5LEF - chains A and C of the 4 polymer chains in the assembly; structure by X-ray diffraction, 2.09 A resolution.

Chain A:
Molecule: Ras-related protein Rab-6A
Organism: Homo sapiens
UniProt: P20340 (RAB6A_HUMAN); numbering as in UniProt (aligned over 8-195)
Amino-acid sequence (191 residues; row label = number of the first residue in the row):
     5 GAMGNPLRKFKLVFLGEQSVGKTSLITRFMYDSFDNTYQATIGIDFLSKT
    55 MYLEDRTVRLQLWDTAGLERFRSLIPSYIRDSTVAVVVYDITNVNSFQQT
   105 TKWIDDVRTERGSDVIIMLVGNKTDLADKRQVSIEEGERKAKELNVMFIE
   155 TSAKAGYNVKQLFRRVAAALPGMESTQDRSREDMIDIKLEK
Unresolved in the structure: 5-10, 177-195
Differences from the reference sequence: expression tag (5-7); engineered mutation Leu72 (Gln in P20340)
Metal / ion sites: Mg2+: Thr27, Thr45 (together with GTP)
Residues lining bound ligands: GTP (guanosine-5'-triphosphate): Glu21, Gln22, Ser23, Val24, Gly25, Lys26, Thr27, Ser28, Phe38, Asp39, Asn40, Thr41, Tyr42, Gln43, Ala44, Thr45, Thr69, Ala70, Gly71, Asn126, Lys127, Asp129, Leu130, Ser156, Ala157, Lys158
Swiss-Prot annotation at these positions:
  - motif: Arg32 to Phe50 (Switch 1), Thr69 to Val88 (Switch 2)
  - binding site (GTP): Ser23, Val24, Gly25, Lys26, Thr27, Ser28, Asp39, Asn40, Tyr42, Thr45, Gly71, Asn126, Lys127, Asp129, Ser156, Ala157, Lys158
  - binding site (Mg(2+)): Thr27, Thr45, Asp68
  - modified residue: Tyr82 (O-AMP-tyrosine), Ser184 (Phosphoserine)
  - mutagenesis: Thr27 (T27N: Loss of APBA1-binding. No loss of RIC1- and RGP1-binding), Ile46 (I46E: Loss of RAB6IP1-binding)

Chain C:
Molecule: Kinesin-like protein KIF20A
Organism: Mus musculus
UniProt: P97329 (KI20A_MOUSE); residue numbers follow UniProt; this construct covers 603-665
Amino-acid sequence (66 residues; row label = number of the first residue in the row):
   600 GAMEQWCSERLDNQKELMEELYEEKLKILKESLTTFYQEQIQERDEKIEE
   650 LETLLQEAKQQPAAQQ
Unresolved in the structure: 649-665
Differences from the reference sequence: expression tag (600-602)

Interface between chain A and chain C:
Contacting residue pairs (9; chain A residue first):
  Lys13(A) - Glu619(C)  salt bridge
  Ile46(A) - Lys629(C)  hydrogen bond (backbone-side chain)
  Ile48(A) - Lys629(C)  hydrogen bond (backbone-side chain)
  Asp49(A) - Lys629(C)  salt bridge
  Phe50(A) - Leu625(C)
  Phe50(A) - Lys626(C)
  Gln65(A) - Glu622(C)
  Trp67(A) - Glu622(C)
  Tyr82(A) - Leu625(C)
Also at the interface, not in a pair above, chain A (9 interface residues in all): Lys15
Also at the interface, not in a pair above, chain C (6 interface residues in all): Glu630

Summary:
Chain A and chain C form an interface of 9 and 6 residues respectively; the contacts include 2 hydrogen bonds
and 2 salt bridges. Among the polar pairs are Lys13(A)-Glu619(C), Asp49(A)-Lys629(C) and Ile46(A)-Lys629(C).
Chain A binds GTP.
Chain A is Ras-related protein Rab-6A (Homo sapiens) and chain C is Kinesin-like protein KIF20A (Mus
musculus); the structure, Rab6A:Kif20A complex, was determined by X-ray diffraction.
